PDB entry 4FHL | X-ray diffraction, 2.60 A resolution | chain A

[Chain A]
Protein: Nucleoporin NUP37
Organism: Schizosaccharomyces pombe 972h-
UniProt: O36030 (YEKI_SCHPO); numbering as in UniProt (aligned over 1-391)
Amino-acid sequence (394 residues; each row starts with the number of its first residue; numbers below 1 keep their minus sign (Pro-2 is residue -2)):
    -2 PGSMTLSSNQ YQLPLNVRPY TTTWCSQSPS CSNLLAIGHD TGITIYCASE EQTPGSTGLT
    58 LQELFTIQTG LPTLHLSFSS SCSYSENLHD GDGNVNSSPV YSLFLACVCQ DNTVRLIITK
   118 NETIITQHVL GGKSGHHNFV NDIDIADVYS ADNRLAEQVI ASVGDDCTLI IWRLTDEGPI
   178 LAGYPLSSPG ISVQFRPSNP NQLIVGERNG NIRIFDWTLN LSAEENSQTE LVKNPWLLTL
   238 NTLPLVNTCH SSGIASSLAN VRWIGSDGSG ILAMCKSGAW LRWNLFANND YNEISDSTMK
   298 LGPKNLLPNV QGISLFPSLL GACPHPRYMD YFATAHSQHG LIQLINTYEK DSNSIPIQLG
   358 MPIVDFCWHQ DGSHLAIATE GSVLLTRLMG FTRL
Not modelled in the structure: -2, 49-52, 85-94, 219-225, 245-252, 284-300, 390-391
Sequence notes: expression tag (-2 to 0)
Small-molecule neighbours: 1,4-butanediol (BU1): Leu3, Ser5, Pro353, Ile354, Gln355, Leu356, Leu381, Thr383

[Summary]
Ligands of chain A: 1,4-butanediol.
Chain A is Nucleoporin NUP37 (Schizosaccharomyces pombe 972h-); the structure, Nucleoporin Nup37 from
Schizosaccharomyces pombe, was determined by X-ray diffraction, deposited together with 4FCC, 4FHM and 4FHN.
